7B9S - chains D and A of the 30 polymer chains in the assembly; structure by electron microscopy, 3.40 A resolution.

[Chain D]
Protein: EccD5
From: Mycobacterium xenopi RIVM700367
UniProt: I0RSS8 (I0RSS8_MYCXE); residues 1-502 here = UniProt positions 1-502
Chain sequence (502 residues; each row starts with the number of its first residue):
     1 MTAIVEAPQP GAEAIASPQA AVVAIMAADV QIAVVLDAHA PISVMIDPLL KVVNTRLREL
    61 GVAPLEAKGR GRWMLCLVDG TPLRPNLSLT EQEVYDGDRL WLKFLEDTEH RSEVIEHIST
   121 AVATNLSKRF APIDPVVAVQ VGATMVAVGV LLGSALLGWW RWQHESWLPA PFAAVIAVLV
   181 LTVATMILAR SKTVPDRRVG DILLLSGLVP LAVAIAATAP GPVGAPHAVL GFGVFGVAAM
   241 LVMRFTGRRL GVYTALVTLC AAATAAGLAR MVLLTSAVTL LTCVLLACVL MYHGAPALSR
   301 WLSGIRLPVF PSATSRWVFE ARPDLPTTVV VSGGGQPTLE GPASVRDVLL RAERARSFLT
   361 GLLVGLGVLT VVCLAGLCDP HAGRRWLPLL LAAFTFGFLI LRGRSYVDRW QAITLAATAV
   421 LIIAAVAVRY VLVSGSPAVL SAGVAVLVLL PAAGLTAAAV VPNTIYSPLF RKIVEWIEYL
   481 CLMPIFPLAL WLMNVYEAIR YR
Not modelled in the structure: 1-17

[Chain A]
Protein: EccB5
From: Mycobacterium xenopi RIVM700367
UniProt: I0RZH9 (I0RZH9_MYCXE); residues 1-506 here = UniProt positions 1-506
Chain sequence (506 residues; row label = number of the first residue in the row):
     1 MPSEQRGQHR SGYGLGLSTR TQVTGYQFLA RRTAMALTRW RVRMEVEPGR RQVLAVVASV
    61 SAAGVICLGA LLWSFISPSG QMGESPIIAD RDSGALYVRV GDTLYPALNL ASARLIAGRA
   121 ENPHKVRSSQ IAEQPHGPMV GIPGAPSDIS PTSPASSSWL VCDAVTAAQG VGAPASVTVT
   181 VIDGTPDLSG RRHVLSGSDA VVLRYGNDTW VIRQGRRSRI DAANRAVLLP LGLTPEQVKQ
   241 ASPMSRALYD ALPVGPELAV PKVPDAGKPA NFPGAPAPVG AVLVTPQISG PQQYSVVLPD
   301 GVQTISPIVA QILQNAGTPA GSMPVVVAPA TLARMPVVHG LDLSAYPDSP LNVVNMKENP
   361 ATCWWWEKTA GEERARTQVV SGPTVPIATS DTNKVVSLVK ADNTGREADR VYYGPNYANF
   421 VVVTGNDPAA STAESLWLLS KSGVRFGVDN SREARTALGL TSTPSPAPWV ALRLLAPGPM
   481 LSRADALVRH DTLPTDTNPA ELAVPK
Not modelled in the structure: 1-11, 75-506

[How chain D and chain A interact]
Residue-residue contacts (30; chain D residue first):
  Arg404(D) with Leu15(A), hydrogen bond (side chain-backbone)
  Val461(D) with Gly14(A); Leu15(A), hydrophobic
  Pro462(D) with Tyr13(A)
  Asn463(D) with Tyr13(A)
  Thr464(D) with Tyr13(A); Gly14(A), hydrogen bond (backbone-backbone)
  Ile465(D) with Gly12(A); Tyr13(A), hydrophobic
  Tyr466(D) with Gly14(A); Leu15(A), hydrophobic
  Ser467(D) with Tyr26(A)
  Pro468(D) with Ser18(A), hydrogen bond (backbone-side chain); Gln22(A); Val23(A); Tyr26(A)
  Leu469(D) with Val23(A), hydrophobic
  Phe470(D) with Leu15(A), hydrophobic
  Arg471(D) with Gly12(A); Gly14(A); Gly16(A), hydrogen bond (side chain-backbone); Leu17(A), hydrogen bond (side chain-backbone); Ser18(A)
  Lys472(D) with Ser18(A), hydrogen bond (side chain-backbone); Arg20(A); Val23(A)
  Val474(D) with Leu15(A), hydrophobic
  Glu475(D) with Leu17(A); Ser18(A), hydrogen bond (side chain-backbone)
  Trp476(D) with Arg20(A)
Also at the interface, not in a pair above, chain A (12 interface residues in all): Gln27

[Overview]
The interface between chain D and chain A involves 16 residues on one side and 12 on the other; the contacts
include 7 hydrogen bonds. Polar contacts include Arg404(D)-Leu15(A), Pro468(D)-Ser18(A) and
Arg471(D)-Gly16(A).
Here chain D is EccD5 and chain A is EccB5, both from Mycobacterium xenopi RIVM700367. Entry 7B9S (Structure
of the mycobacterial ESX-5 Type VII Secretion System hexameric pore complex) was determined by electron
microscopy, deposited together with 7B7J and 7B9F.
